Entry 4M9N (X-ray diffraction, 2.27 A resolution); this record covers chains A and P of the 4 polymer chains in the assembly.

== Chain A ==
Protein: DNA polymerase beta
Organism: Homo sapiens
Notes: EC 2.7.7.7, 4.2.99.-
UniProt: P06746 (DPOLB_HUMAN); residue numbers follow UniProt; this construct covers 1-335
Amino-acid sequence (335 residues; row label = number of the first residue in the row):
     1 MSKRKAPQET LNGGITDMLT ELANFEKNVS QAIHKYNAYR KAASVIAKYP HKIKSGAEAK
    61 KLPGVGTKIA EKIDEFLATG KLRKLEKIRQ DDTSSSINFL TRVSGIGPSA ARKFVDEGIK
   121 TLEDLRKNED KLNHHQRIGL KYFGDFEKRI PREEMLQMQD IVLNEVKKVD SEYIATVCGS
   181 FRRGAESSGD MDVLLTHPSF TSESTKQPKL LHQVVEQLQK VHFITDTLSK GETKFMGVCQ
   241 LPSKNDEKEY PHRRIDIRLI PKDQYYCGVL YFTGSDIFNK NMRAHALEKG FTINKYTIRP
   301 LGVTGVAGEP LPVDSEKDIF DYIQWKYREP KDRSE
Not modelled in the structure: 1-9, 205-208, 244-248, 286-291, 302-307, 323-327
Differences from the reference sequence: engineered mutation Lys295 (Glu in P06746)
Curated features (UniProtKB/Swiss-Prot):
  - region: Arg183 to Asp192 (DNA-binding)
  - active site: Lys72 (Nucleophile)
  - binding site (K(+)): Lys60, Leu62, Val65, Thr101, Val103, Ile106
  - binding site (Na(+)): Lys60, Leu62, Val65, Thr101, Val103, Ile106
  - binding site (dATP): Arg149, Ser180, Arg183, Gly189, Asp190
  - binding site (dCTP): Arg149, Ser180, Arg183, Gly189, Asp190
  - binding site (dGTP): Arg149, Ser180, Arg183, Gly189, Asp190, Asp192
  - binding site (dTTP): Arg149, Ser180, Arg183, Gly189, Asp190
  - binding site (Mg(2+)): Asp190, Asp192, Asp256
  - modified residue: Lys72 (N6-acetyllysine), Arg83 (Omega-N-methylarginine), Arg152 (Omega-N-methylarginine)
  - cross-link (Glycyl lysine isopeptide (Lys-Gly)): Lys41 (interchain with G-Cter in ubiquitin), Lys61 (interchain with G-Cter in ubiquitin), Lys81 (interchain with G-Cter in ubiquitin)
  - natural variant: Leu22 (L22P: Found in a gastric cancer sample; uncertain significance), Tyr39 (Y39C: Found in a gastric cancer sample; uncertain significance), Gly118 (G118V: Decreased DNA-directed DNA polymerase activity), Arg137 (R137Q: Decreased function in base-excision repair), Arg149 (R149I: Decreased DNA-directed DNA polymerase activity), Asp160 (D160N: Found in a gastric cancer sample; uncertain significance), Cys239 (C239R: Found in a gastric cancer sample; uncertain significance), Lys289 (K289M: Found in a colon cancer sample; uncertain significance), Asn294 (N294D: Found in a gastric cancer sample; uncertain significance), Lys295 (E295K: Found in a gastric cancer sample; uncertain significance; this construct carries the variant)
  - mutagenesis: Phe25 (F25W: No effect on 5'-dRP lyase activity. Decreased ssDNA binding), His34 (H34G: Decreased 5'-dRP lyase activity. Decreased ssDNA binding), Lys35 (K35A: Decreased 5'-dRP lyase activity. Decreased ssDNA binding. Loss of 5'-dRP lyase activity; when associated with A-68 and A-72. Decreased ssDNA binding; when associated with A-68 and A-72 ...), Tyr39 (Y39F: No effect on 5'-dRP lyase activity; Y39Q: Abolishes DNA polymerase and 5'-dRP lyase activity), Lys41 (K41R: Abolishes ubiquitination; when associated with R-61 and R-81), Lys60 (K60A: Decreased 5'-dRP lyase activity. Decreased ssDNA binding), Lys61 (K61R: Abolishes ubiquitination; when associated with R-41 and R-81), Lys68 (K68A: No effect on 5'-dRP lyase activity. Decreased ssDNA binding. Loss of 5'-dRP lyase activity; when associated with A-35 and A-72. Decreased ssDNA binding; when associated with A-35 and A-72 ...), Glu71 (E71Q: No effect on 5'-dRP lyase activity. No effect on structure shown by circular dichroism. No effect on ssDNA binding), Lys72 (K72A: Severely reduced 5'-dRP lyase activity. Does not affect ssDNA binding. Loss of 5'-dRP lyase activity; when associated with A-35 and A-68. Decreased ssDNA binding ...), Glu75 (E75A: Slightly decreased 5'-dRP lyase activity. Decreased ssDNA binding. No effect on structure shown by circular dichroism), Lys81 (K81R: Abolishes ubiquitination; when associated with R-41 and R-61), 5 further mutagenesis entries in UniProt
Bound ions: Na+ site 1: Lys60, Leu62, Val65 (shared with 1 residue of chain D); Na+ site 2: Thr101, Val103, Ile106 (shared with DG9(P) of chain P); Mg2+: Asp190, Asp192 (together with 2'-deoxyadenosine 5'-triphosphate)
Small-molecule neighbours: 2'-deoxyadenosine 5'-triphosphate (DTP): Arg149, Gly179, Ser180, Arg183, Ser187, Ser188, Gly189, Asp190, Asp192, Tyr271, Phe272, Thr273, Gly274, Asp276, Asn279
From the paper describing this entry:
  - conformationally variable residues (side-chain flip): Asp192
  - catalytic residues: Asp192
  - mutagenesis - E295K (225-fold): decreased binding to cognate nucleotide
  - mutagenesis - E295K (220-fold): decreased catalytic activity on correct incorporation

== Chain P ==
Molecule: DNA Primer Strand
Sequence (10 nucleotides; numbered 1 to 10; the number before each row is that of its first residue):
     1 GCTGATGCGC
Bound ions: Na+: DG9 (shared with Thr101(A), Val103(A), Ile106(A) of chain A)

== How chain A and chain P interact ==
Residue-residue contacts (14; chain A residue first):
  Val103(A) with DG9(P), phosphate contact
  Ser104(A) with DG9(P), phosphate contact
  Gly105(A) with DC8(P), sugar contact; DG9(P), hydrogen bond to the phosphate
  Ile106(A) with DG9(P), phosphate contact
  Gly107(A) with DC8(P), hydrogen bond to the phosphate
  Pro108(A) with DC8(P), phosphate contact
  Ser109(A) with DG7(P), phosphate contact; DC8(P), hydrogen bond to the phosphate
  Ala110(A) with DC8(P), hydrogen bond to the phosphate
  His135(A) with DG9(P), sugar contact
  Lys234(A) with DG9(P), base contact
  Arg254(A) with DC10(P), salt bridge to the phosphate
  Asp256(A) with DC10(P), sugar contact
Other interface residues (no listed pair), chain A (14 interface residues in all): Asp190, Met236

== Summary ==
Chain A and chain P form an interface of 14 and 4 residues respectively, with 4 hydrogen bonds and 1 salt
bridge. Among the polar pairs are Gly105(A)-DG9(P), Gly107(A)-DC8(P) and Ser109(A)-DC8(P). Bound to chain A:
2'-deoxyadenosine 5'-triphosphate. The paper reports the catalytic residue Asp192(A); E295K of chain A reduces
binding to cognate nucleotide.
Chain A is DNA polymerase beta (Homo sapiens) and chain P is DNA Primer Strand; the structure, DNA Polymerase
Beta E295K Soaked with dATP, was determined by X-ray diffraction together with 4M9G, 4M9H, 4M9J and 4M9L from
the same study.
